Entry 4XGV (X-ray diffraction, 1.88 A resolution); this record covers chain A.

Chain A:
Protein: FAD:protein FMN transferase
Organism: Escherichia coli
Notes: EC 2.7.1.180; fragment: Soluble fragment
UniProt: P0AB85 (APBE_ECOLI); residues 2-332 here correspond to UniProt positions 21-351 (UniProt number = residue number + 19)
Amino-acid sequence (340 residues; numbered 1 to 340; the number before each row is that of its first residue):
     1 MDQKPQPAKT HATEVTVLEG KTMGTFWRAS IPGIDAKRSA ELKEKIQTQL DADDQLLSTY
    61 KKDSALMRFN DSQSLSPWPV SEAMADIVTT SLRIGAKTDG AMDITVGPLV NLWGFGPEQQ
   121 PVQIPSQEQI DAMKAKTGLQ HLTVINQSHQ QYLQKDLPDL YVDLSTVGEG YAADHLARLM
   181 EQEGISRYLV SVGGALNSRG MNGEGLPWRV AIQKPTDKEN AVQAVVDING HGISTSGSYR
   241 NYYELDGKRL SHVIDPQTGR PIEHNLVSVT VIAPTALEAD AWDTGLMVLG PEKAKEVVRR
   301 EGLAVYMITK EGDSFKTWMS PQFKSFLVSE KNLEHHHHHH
Disordered / not traced: 1-11, 216-221, 245-246, 329-340
Construct notes: initiating methionine (1); expression tag (333-340)
Ion coordination: Na+: Lys134, Thr137; Ca2+: Thr166, Asp280, Asp283, Thr284
Curated features (UniProtKB/Swiss-Prot):
  - binding site (FAD): Met23, Tyr60, Ala101 to Asp103, Asp163, Glu169, Ile254
  - binding site (Mg(2+)): Thr166, Asp280, Asp283, Thr284
From the paper describing this entry:
  - mutagenesis - Y60A, Y60N: increased catalytic activity on FAD
  - mutagenesis - Y60A: unchanged catalytic activity
  - Ca2+ coordination: Thr166, Asp280, Asp283, Thr284
  - conformationally variable residues (loop rearrangement): Gly237 to Val253

In short:
Lys134 and Thr137 coordinate Na+. The Ca2+ site is built by Thr166, Asp280, Asp283 and Thr284. Curated
annotation (UniProt) lists 8 FAD-binding residues and 4 Mg2+-binding residues. The paper reports that Y60A and
Y60N increase catalytic activity on FAD; Ca2+ coordination by Thr166, Asp280 and Asp283 among others.
Chain A is FAD:protein FMN transferase (Escherichia coli); the structure, Crystal structure of Escherichia
coli Flavin trafficking protein, an FMN transferase, was determined by X-ray diffraction together with 4XGX
and 4XHF from the same study.
